Entry 1C0B (X-ray diffraction, 1.90 A resolution); this record covers chain A.

# Chain A
Molecule: Ribonuclease A
Organism: Bos taurus
Notes: EC 3.1.27.5
Reference sequence: P61823 (RNAS1_BOVIN); residues -3 to 124 here correspond to UniProt positions 1-128 (UniProt number = residue number + 4)
Amino-acid sequence (128 residues; numbered -3 to 124; the number before each row is that of its first residue; numbers below 1 keep their minus sign (Pro-3 is residue -3)):
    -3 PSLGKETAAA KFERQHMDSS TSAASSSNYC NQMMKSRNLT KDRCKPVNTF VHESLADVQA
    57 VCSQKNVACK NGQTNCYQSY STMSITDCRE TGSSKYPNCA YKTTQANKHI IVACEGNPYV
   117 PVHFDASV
Disordered / not traced: -3 to 0
Cystine bridges: Cys26-Cys84, Cys40-Cys95, Cys58-Cys110, Cys65-Cys72

# Overview
Chain A is Ribonuclease A (Bos taurus); the structure, Bovine pancreatic ribonuclease A desiccated for 2.5
days, was determined by X-ray diffraction together with 1C0C from the same study.
